PDB entry 8BFL | electron microscopy, 4.10 A resolution (low resolution: residue-level contacts below are approximate; hydrogen-bond / salt-bridge calls are withheld) | chains m and p of the 42 polymer chains in the assembly

== Chain m (and p) ==
Protein: Major head protein
From: Klebsiella phage vB_KpM_FBKp24
Notes: chain p of this document is another copy of the same molecule, construct and numbering; everything in this record applies to it too
UniProt: A0A7U0GBA8 (A0A7U0GBA8_9CAUD); residues 28-597 here correspond to UniProt positions 193-762 (UniProt number = residue number + 165)
Sequence (570 residues; numbered 28 to 597; the number before each row is that of its first residue):
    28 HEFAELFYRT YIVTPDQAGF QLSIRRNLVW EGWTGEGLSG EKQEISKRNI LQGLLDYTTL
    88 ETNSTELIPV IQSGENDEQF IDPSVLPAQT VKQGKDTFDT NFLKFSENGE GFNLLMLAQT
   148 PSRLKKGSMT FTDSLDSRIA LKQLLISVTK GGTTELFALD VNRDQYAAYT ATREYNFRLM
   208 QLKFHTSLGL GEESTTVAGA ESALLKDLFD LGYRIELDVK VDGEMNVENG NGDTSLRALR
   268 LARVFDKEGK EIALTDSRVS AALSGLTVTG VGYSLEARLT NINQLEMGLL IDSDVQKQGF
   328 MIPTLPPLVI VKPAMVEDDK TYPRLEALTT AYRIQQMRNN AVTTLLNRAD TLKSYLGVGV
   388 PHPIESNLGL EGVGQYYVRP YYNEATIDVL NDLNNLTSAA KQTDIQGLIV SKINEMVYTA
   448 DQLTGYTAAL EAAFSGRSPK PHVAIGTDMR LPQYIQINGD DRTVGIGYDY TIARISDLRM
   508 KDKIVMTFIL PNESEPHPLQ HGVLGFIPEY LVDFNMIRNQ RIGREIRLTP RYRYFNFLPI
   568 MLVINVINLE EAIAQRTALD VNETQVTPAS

== Chain m / chain p interface ==
Residue-residue contacts (124):
  Ala45(m) - Ser164(p)
  Lys324(m) - Tyr193(p)
  Gln325(m) - Gln192(p)
  Met328(m) - Ser164(p)
  Met328(m) - Tyr196(p)
  Pro330(m) - Asp163(p)
  Pro330(m) - Arg165(p)
  Pro330(m) - Arg305(p)
  Thr331(m) - Asp163(p)
  Thr331(m) - Arg305(p)
  Pro333(m) - Thr89(p)
  Pro333(m) - Thr92(p)
  Pro334(m) - Thr92(p)
  Pro334(m) - Gly315(p)
  Leu335(m) - Leu316(p)
  Val336(m) - Met314(p)
  Val336(m) - Gly315(p)
  Val336(m) - Leu316(p)
  Val336(m) - Leu317(p)
  Ile337(m) - Leu317(p)
  Ile337(m) - Ile318(p)
  Val338(m) - Leu317(p)
  Pro340(m) - Leu65(p)
  Lys347(m) - Asp319(p)
  Lys347(m) - Ser320(p)
  Thr348(m) - Ile318(p)
  Thr348(m) - Asp319(p)
  Pro350(m) - Ile318(p)
  Ala354(m) - Asn54(p)
  Gln362(m) - Leu87(p)
  Gln362(m) - Glu88(p)
  Arg365(m) - Gly80(p)
  Arg365(m) - Leu81(p)
  Asn366(m) - Asp83(p)
  Asn366(m) - Tyr84(p)
  Asn366(m) - Leu87(p)
  Asn366(m) - Glu88(p)
  Tyr382(m) - Arg241(p)
  Leu383(m) - Arg241(p)
  Val387(m) - Lys274(p)
  Val387(m) - Glu275(p)
  Pro388(m) - Glu275(p)
  His389(m) - Arg241(p)
  His389(m) - Glu275(p)
  His389(m) - Gly276(p)
  Leu395(m) - Gln192(p)
  Gly396(m) - Asp191(p)
  Gly396(m) - Gln192(p)
  Leu397(m) - Gln192(p)
  Glu398(m) - Arg190(p)
  Glu398(m) - Gln192(p)
  Leu423(m) - Asn421(p)
  Leu423(m) - Leu423(p)
  Thr424(m) - Asn421(p)
  Thr424(m) - Asp431(p)
  Ser425(m) - Asp419(p)
  Ser425(m) - Leu420(p)
  Ser425(m) - Asn421(p)
  Ser425(m) - Asp431(p)
  Ser425(m) - Gly434(p)
  Ser425(m) - Leu435(p)
  Ala426(m) - Thr430(p)
  Ala426(m) - Asp431(p)
  Ala426(m) - Gly434(p)
  Ala426(m) - Asp488(p)
  Gln429(m) - Arg489(p)
  Asp475(m) - Gln449(p)
  Met476(m) - Asp448(p)
  Met476(m) - Gln449(p)
  Met476(m) - Thr454(p)
  Arg477(m) - Glu442(p)
  Arg477(m) - Thr446(p)
  Arg477(m) - Gln449(p)
  Gln480(m) - Tyr445(p)
  Gln480(m) - Ile493(p)
  Tyr481(m) - Arg489(p)
  Asn485(m) - Arg489(p)
  Asp504(m) - Leu82(p)
  Leu505(m) - Leu82(p)
  Arg506(m) - Tyr84(p)
  Lys508(m) - Gln449(p)
  Val539(m) - Gln311(p)
  Phe541(m) - Gln311(p)
  Arg545(m) - Gln311(p)
  Arg545(m) - Leu312(p)
  Arg548(m) - Leu65(p)
  Arg554(m) - Gln311(p)
  Arg554(m) - Leu312(p)
  Arg554(m) - Glu313(p)
  Arg554(m) - Met314(p)
  Arg558(m) - Asp163(p)
  Arg560(m) - Arg165(p)
  Arg560(m) - Arg190(p)
  Tyr561(m) - Arg190(p)
  Glu577(m) - Lys439(p)
  Glu577(m) - Glu442(p)
  Ile580(m) - Ser438(p)
  Ile580(m) - Glu442(p)
  Ala581(m) - Asp419(p)
  Ala581(m) - Lys439(p)
  Gln582(m) - Asp419(p)
  Arg583(m) - Asn418(p)
  Arg583(m) - Asp419(p)
  Arg583(m) - Leu420(p)
  Arg583(m) - Asn421(p)
  Arg583(m) - Ala585(p)
  Thr584(m) - Asn589(p)
  Ala585(m) - Asp587(p)
  Ala585(m) - Asn589(p)
  Leu586(m) - Val588(p)
  Leu586(m) - Asn589(p)
  Asp587(m) - Asn589(p)
  Asp587(m) - Thr591(p)
  Val588(m) - Val588(p)
  Val588(m) - Glu590(p)
  Val588(m) - Thr591(p)
  Asn589(m) - Thr591(p)
  Asn589(m) - Val593(p)
  Glu590(m) - Val593(p)
  Glu590(m) - Thr594(p)
  Thr591(m) - Val593(p)
  Gln592(m) - Val593(p)
  Thr594(m) - Thr594(p)
  Ser597(m) - Pro595(p)
Also at the interface, not in a pair above, chain m (77 interface residues in all): Leu332, Asp346, Leu355, Ile361, Ser381, Gly384, Gly399, Lys428, Ser503
Also at the interface, not in a pair above, chain p (72 interface residues in all): Trp60, Lys153, Ala195, Thr213, Ser214, Gly218, Thr307, Val322, Leu417

== In short ==
The interface between chain m and chain p involves 77 residues on one side and 72 on the other.
Both chains are Major head protein (Klebsiella phage vB_KpM_FBKp24). Entry 8BFL (Jumbo Phage phi-kp24 empty
capsid hexamers) was determined by electron microscopy (same publication as 8AU1 and 8BFK).
